Entry 8RAM (electron microscopy, 2.80 A resolution); this record covers chains A and T of the 19 polymer chains in the assembly.

# Chain A
Name: DNA-directed RNA polymerase II subunit RPB1
From: Saccharomyces cerevisiae
Notes: EC 2.7.7.6
Reference sequence: P04050 (RPB1_YEAST); residue numbers follow UniProt; this construct covers 1-1733
Amino-acid sequence (1733 residues; numbered 1 to 1733; the number before each row is that of its first residue):
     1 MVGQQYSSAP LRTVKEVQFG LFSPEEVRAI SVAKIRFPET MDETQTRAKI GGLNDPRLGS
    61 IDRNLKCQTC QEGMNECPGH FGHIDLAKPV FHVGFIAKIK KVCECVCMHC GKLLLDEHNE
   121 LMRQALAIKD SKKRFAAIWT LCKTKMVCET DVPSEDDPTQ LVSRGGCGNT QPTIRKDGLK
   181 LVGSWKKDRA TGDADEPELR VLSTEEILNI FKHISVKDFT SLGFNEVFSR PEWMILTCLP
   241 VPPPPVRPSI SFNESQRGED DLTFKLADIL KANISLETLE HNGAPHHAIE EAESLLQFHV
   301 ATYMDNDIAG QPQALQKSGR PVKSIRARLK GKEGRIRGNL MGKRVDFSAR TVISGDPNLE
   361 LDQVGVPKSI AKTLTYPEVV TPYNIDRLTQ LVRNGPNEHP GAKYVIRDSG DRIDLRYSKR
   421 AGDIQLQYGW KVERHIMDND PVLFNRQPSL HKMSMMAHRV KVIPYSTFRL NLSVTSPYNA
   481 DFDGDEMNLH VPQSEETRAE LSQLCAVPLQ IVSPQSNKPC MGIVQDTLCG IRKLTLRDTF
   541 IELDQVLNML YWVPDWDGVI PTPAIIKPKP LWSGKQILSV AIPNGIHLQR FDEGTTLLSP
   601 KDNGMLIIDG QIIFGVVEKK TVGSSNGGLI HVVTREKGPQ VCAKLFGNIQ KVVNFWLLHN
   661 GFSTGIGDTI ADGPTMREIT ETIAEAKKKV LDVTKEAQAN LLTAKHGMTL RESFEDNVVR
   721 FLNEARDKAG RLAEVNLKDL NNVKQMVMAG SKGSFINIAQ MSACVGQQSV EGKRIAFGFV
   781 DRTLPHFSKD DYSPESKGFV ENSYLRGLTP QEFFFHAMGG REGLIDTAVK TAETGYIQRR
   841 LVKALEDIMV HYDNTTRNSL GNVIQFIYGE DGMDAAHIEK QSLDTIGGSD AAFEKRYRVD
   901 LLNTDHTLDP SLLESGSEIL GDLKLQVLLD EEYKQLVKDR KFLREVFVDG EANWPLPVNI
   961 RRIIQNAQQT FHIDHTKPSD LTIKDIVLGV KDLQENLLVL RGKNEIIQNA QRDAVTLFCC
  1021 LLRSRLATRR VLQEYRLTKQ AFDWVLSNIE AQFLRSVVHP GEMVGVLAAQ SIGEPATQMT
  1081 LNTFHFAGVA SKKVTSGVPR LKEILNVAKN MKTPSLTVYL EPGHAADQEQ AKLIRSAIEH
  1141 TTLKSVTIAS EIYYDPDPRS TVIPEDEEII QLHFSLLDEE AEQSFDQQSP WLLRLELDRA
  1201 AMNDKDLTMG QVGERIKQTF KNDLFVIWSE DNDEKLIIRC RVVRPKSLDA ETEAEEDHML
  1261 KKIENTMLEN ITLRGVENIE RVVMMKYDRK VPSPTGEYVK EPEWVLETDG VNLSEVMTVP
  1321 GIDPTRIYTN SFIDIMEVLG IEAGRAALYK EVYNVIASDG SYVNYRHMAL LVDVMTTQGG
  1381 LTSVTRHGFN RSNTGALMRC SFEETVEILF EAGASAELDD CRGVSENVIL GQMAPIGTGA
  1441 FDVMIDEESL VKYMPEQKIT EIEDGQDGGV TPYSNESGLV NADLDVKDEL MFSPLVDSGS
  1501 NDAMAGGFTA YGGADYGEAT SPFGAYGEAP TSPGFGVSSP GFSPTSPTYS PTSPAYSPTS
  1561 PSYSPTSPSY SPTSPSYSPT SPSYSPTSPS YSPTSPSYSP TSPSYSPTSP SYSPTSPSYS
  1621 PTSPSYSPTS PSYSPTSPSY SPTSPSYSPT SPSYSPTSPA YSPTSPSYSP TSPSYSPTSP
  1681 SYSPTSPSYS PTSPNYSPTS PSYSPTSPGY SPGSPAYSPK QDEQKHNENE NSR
Not modelled in the structure: 1-3, 186-196, 253-256, 1080-1092, 1176-1186, 1245-1256, 1455-1733
UniProt features mapped onto this chain:
  - region: Pro248 to Asp260 (Lid loop), Asn306 to Lys323 (Rudder loop), Pro810 to Glu822 (Bridging helix)
  - binding site (Zn(2+)): Cys67, Cys70, Cys77, His80, Cys107, Cys110, Cys148, Cys167
  - binding site (Mg(2+)): Asp481, Asp483, Asp485
  - modified residue: Thr1471 (Phosphothreonine)
  - cross-link (Glycyl lysine isopeptide (Lys-Gly)): Lys695 (interchain with G-Cter in ubiquitin), Lys1246 (interchain with G-Cter in ubiquitin), Lys1350 (interchain with G-Cter in ubiquitin)
  - natural variant: Ser1653 to Pro1659 (deletion: In strain: A364A)
  - mutagenesis: Lys1246 (K1246R: Impairs ubiquitination during transcription stress)
Metal / ion sites: Zn2+ site 1: Cys67, Cys77; Zn2+ site 2: Cys107, Cys110, Cys167; Mg2+: Asp481, Asp483, Asp485 (shared with 1 residue of chain P)

# Chain T
Molecule: Template strand
Sequence (58 nucleotides; each row starts with the number of its first residue):
     1 GGCAAGCTTT ATTGAGGCTT AAGCAGTGGG TTCCAGGTAC TAGTGTACAT GCAGACCG
Not modelled in the structure: 1-5, 44-58

# Chain A / chain T interface
Pairs across the interface - 20 pairs, chain A then chain T:
  Thr144(A) - DT12(T)  phosphate contact
  Ala309(A) - DT20(T)  phosphate contact
  Gly310(A) - DT20(T)  hydrogen bond to the phosphate
  Lys317(A) - DA35(T)  hydrogen bond to the base
  Ser318(A) - DA35(T)  base contact
  Lys332(A) - DA25(T)  phosphate contact
  Arg337(A) - DG23(T)  salt bridge to the phosphate
  Arg337(A) - DA25(T)  salt bridge to the phosphate
  Arg344(A) - DT27(T)  salt bridge to the phosphate
  Arg350(A) - DT27(T)  sugar contact
  Gln447(A) - DG26(T)  sugar contact
  Thr831(A) - DC24(T)  base contact
  Ala832(A) - DC24(T)  sugar contact
  Gly835(A) - DC24(T)  sugar contact
  Arg1386(A) - DA21(T)  hydrogen bond to the base
  Arg1386(A) - DA22(T)  salt bridge to the phosphate
  Glu1403(A) - DA22(T)  phosphate contact
  Glu1404(A) - DA21(T)  phosphate contact
  Glu1404(A) - DA22(T)  phosphate contact
  Glu1407(A) - DA21(T)  phosphate contact
Also at the interface, not in a pair above, chain A (20 interface residues in all): Arg326, Pro448, Tyr836

# Summary
20 residues of chain A face 10 of chain T across their interface, with 3 hydrogen bonds and 4 salt bridges.
Among the polar pairs are Lys317(A)-DA35(T), Arg1386(A)-DA21(T) and Gly310(A)-DT20(T).
Here chain A is DNA-directed RNA polymerase II subunit RPB1 (Saccharomyces cerevisiae) and chain T is Template
strand. Entry 8RAM (Structure of Sen1 bound RNA Polymerase II pre-termination complex) was determined by
electron microscopy (same publication as 8RAN, 8RAO and 8RAP).
